Entry 8JII (electron microscopy, 3.17 A resolution); this record covers chains D and S of the 5 polymer chains in the assembly.

# Chain D
Molecule: Guanine nucleotide-binding protein G(i) subunit alpha-1
From: Homo sapiens
UniProtKB: P63096 (GNAI1_HUMAN); residues 1-354 here = UniProt positions 1-354
Sequence (354 residues; row label = number of the first residue in the row):
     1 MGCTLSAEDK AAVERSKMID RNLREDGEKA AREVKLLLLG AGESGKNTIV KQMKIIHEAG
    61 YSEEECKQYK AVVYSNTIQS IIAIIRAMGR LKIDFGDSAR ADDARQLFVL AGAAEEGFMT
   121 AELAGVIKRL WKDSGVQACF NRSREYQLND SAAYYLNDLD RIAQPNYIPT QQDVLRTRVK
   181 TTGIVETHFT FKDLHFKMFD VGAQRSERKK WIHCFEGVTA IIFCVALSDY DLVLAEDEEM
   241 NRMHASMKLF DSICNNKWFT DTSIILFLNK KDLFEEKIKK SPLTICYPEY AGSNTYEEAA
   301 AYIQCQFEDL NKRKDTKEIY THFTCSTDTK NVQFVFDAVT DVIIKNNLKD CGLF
Disordered / not traced: 1, 56-182
Construct notes: engineered mutation N47 (Ser in P63096), A203 (Gly in P63096), A245 (Glu in P63096), S326 (Ala in P63096)
UniProt features mapped onto this chain:
  - region: K35 to K46, T48 (G1 motif), D173 to T181 (G2 motif), F196 to G202, Q204, R205 (G3 motif), I265 to D272 (G4 motif), T324, C325, T327 to T329 (G5 motif)
  - binding site (GTP): E43 to K46, T48, S151, L175 to T181, D200 to G202, Q204, N269 to D272
  - binding site (Mg(2+)): T181
  - modified residue: R178 (ADP-ribosylarginine), Q204 (Deamidated glutamine), C351 (ADP-ribosylcysteine)
  - lipidation: G2 (N-myristoyl glycine), C3 (S-palmitoyl cysteine)

# Chain S
Molecule: scFv16
From: Mus musculus
Notes: antibody fragment or engineered binder
Sequence (266 residues; numbered 1 to 266; the number before each row is that of its first residue):
     1 DVQLVESGGG LVQPGGSRKL SCSASGFAFS SFGMHWVRQA PEKGLEWVAY ISSGSGTIYY
    61 ADTVKGRFTI SRDDPKNTLF LQMTSLRSED TAMYYCVRSI YYYGSSPFDF WGQGTTLTVS
   121 SGGGGSGGGG SGGGGSDIVM TQATSSVPVT PGESVSISCR SSKSLLHSNG NTYLYWFLQR
   181 PGQSPQLLIY RMSNLASGVP DRFSGSGSGT AFTLTISRLE AEDVGVYYCM QHLEYPLTFG
   241 AGTKLELKAA AENLYFQGHH HHHHHH
Disordered / not traced: 1, 122-135, 248-266
Cystine bridges: C159-C229

# Interface between chain D and chain S
Contacting residue pairs - 20 pairs, chain D then chain S:
  T4(D) with H167(S)
  S6(D) with H167(S); Y173(S); L233(S), hydrogen bond (side chain-backbone)
  A7(D) with H232(S); L233(S); Y235(S), hydrophobic
  E8(D) with Y175(S), hydrogen bond; R191(S), salt bridge; H232(S), salt bridge
  D9(D) with N169(S); Y173(S)
  A11(D) with Y101(S), hydrophobic
  E14(D) with S52(S), hydrogen bond; S53(S); T57(S)
  R15(D) with I100(S); Y101(S); Y102(S)
  M18(D) with G54(S)
Other interface residues (no listed pair), chain D (11 interface residues in all): L5, A12
Other interface residues (no listed pair), chain S (19 interface residues in all): Y50, G56, P107, E234

# In short
11 residues of chain D and 19 residues of chain S are in contact; the contacts include 3 hydrogen bonds and 2
salt bridges. Polar pairs include E8(D)-R191(S), E8(D)-H232(S) and S6(D)-L233(S). UniProt lists 21 GTP-binding
residues and Mg2+-binding residue T181(D) on chain D.
Chain D is Guanine nucleotide-binding protein G(i) subunit alpha-1 (Homo sapiens) and chain S is scFv16 (Mus
musculus); the structure, Cryo-EM structure of compound 9n and niacin bound ketone body receptor HCAR2-Gi
signaling complex, was determined by electron microscopy together with 8JHY, 8JIL and 8JIM from the same
study.
